PDB entry 6FF4 | electron microscopy, 3.40 A resolution | chains 6 and O of the 28 polymer chains in the assembly

Chain 6:
Molecule: U6 snRNA
From: Homo sapiens
Sequence (107 nucleotides; each row starts with the number of its first residue):
     1 GUGCUCGCUU CGGCAGCACA UAUACUAAAA UUGGAACGAU ACAGAGAAGA UUAGCAUGGC
    61 CCCUGCGCAA GGAUGACACG CAAAUUCGUG AAGCGUUCCA UAUUUUU
Disordered / not traced: 96-107
Bound ions: Mg2+ site 1: A53, G54; Mg2+ site 2: C55, G71; Mg2+ site 3 near G75 (its only coordinating residue here)
Reported in the primary citation:
  - Mg2+ coordination: A53, G54, G71

Chain O:
Name: Crooked neck-like protein 1
From: Homo sapiens
Reference sequence: Q9BZJ0 (CRNL1_HUMAN); residues 1-848 here = UniProt positions 1-848
Amino-acid sequence (848 residues; numbered 1 to 848; the number before each row is that of its first residue):
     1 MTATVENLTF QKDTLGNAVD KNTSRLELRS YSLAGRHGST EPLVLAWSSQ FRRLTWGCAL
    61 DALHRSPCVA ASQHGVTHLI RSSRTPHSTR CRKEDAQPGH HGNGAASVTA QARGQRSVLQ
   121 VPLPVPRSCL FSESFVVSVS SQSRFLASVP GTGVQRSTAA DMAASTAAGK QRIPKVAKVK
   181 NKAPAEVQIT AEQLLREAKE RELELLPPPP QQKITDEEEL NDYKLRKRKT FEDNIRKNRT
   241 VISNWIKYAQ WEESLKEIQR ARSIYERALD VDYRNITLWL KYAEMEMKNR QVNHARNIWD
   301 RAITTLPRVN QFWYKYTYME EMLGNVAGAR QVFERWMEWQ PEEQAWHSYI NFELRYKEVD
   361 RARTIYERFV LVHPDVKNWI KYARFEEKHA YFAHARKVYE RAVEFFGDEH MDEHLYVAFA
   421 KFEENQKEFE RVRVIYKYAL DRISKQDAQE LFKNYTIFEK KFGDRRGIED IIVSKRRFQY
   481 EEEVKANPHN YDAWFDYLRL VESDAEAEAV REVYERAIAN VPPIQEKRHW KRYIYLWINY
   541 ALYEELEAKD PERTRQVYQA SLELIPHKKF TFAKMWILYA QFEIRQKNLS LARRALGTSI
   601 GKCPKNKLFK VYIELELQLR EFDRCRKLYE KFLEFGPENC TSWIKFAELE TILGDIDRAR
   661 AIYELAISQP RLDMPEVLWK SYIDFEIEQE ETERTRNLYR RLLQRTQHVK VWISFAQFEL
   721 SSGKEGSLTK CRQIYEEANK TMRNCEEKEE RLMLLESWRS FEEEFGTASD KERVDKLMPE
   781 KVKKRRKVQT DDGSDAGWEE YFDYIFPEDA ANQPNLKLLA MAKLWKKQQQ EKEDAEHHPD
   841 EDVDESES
Disordered / not traced: 1-214, 468-848
Curated features (UniProtKB/Swiss-Prot):
  - modified residue: Ser503 (Phosphoserine)

Interface between chain 6 and chain O:
Residue-residue contacts - 17 pairs, chain 6 then chain O:
  C60(6) - Arg236(O)  hydrogen bond to the sugar
  C61(6) - Arg236(O)  salt bridge to the phosphate
  A78(6) - Lys237(O)  sugar contact
  C79(6) - Asn234(O)  hydrogen bond to the base
  C79(6) - Lys237(O)  base contact
  C81(6) - Ser243(O)  hydrogen bond to the base
  C81(6) - Lys247(O)  base contact
  A91(6) - Tyr318(O)  phosphate contact
  A92(6) - Ser348(O)  sugar contact
  G93(6) - Gln344(O)  sugar contact
  G93(6) - His347(O)  hydrogen bond to the sugar
  G93(6) - Ser348(O)  sugar contact
  G93(6) - Asn351(O)  hydrogen bond to the phosphate
  C94(6) - His347(O)  sugar contact
  C94(6) - Asn351(O)  hydrogen bond to the phosphate
  C94(6) - Lys377(O)  phosphate contact
  G95(6) - Lys381(O)  phosphate contact
Other interface residues (no listed pair), chain 6 (11 interface residues in all): G58
Other interface residues (no listed pair), chain O (13 interface residues in all): Glu232

In short:
11 residues of chain 6 and 13 residues of chain O are in contact; the contacts include 6 hydrogen bonds and 1
salt bridge. Polar contacts include C79(6)-Asn234(O), C81(6)-Ser243(O) and C60(6)-Arg236(O). A53(6) and G54(6)
form the Mg2+ site 1. From the paper: Mg2+ coordination by A53(6), G54(6) and G71(6).
Chain 6 is U6 snRNA and chain O is Crooked neck-like protein 1, both from Homo sapiens; the structure, human
Bact spliceosome core structure, was determined by electron microscopy.
